2PEM - chains A and B of the 3 polymer chains in the assembly; structure by X-ray diffraction, 2.95 A resolution.

== Chain A (and B) ==
Protein: ORF134
Source organism: Synechococcus sp
Notes: chain B of this document is another copy of the same molecule, construct and numbering; everything in this record applies to it too
Reference sequence: Q44177 (Q44177_SYNP2); residue numbers follow UniProt; this construct covers 1-134
Sequence (134 residues; each row starts with the number of its first residue):
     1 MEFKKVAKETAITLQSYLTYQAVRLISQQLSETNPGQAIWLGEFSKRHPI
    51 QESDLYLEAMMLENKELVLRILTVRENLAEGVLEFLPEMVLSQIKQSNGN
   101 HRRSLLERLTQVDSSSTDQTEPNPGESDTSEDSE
Unresolved in the structure: 1, 112-134 (chain B: 112-134)
Reported in the primary citation:
  - self-association interface (contacts with another copy of this molecule); pairs are residue here / residue on that copy: Asn98-Leu72 (backbone contact), Asn98-Arg75, Asn98-Glu76
  - contacts within the chain: Thr13-Tyr17
  - mutagenesis - Y17A: decreased binding to RbcL8
  - mutagenesis - Q29A: abolished binding to RbcL8
  - binding site for RbcL: Thr13, Tyr17, Tyr20, Arg24, Ile50, Gln51

== Interface between chain A and chain B ==
Contacting residue pairs (94):
  Phe3(A) - Leu78(B)  hydrophobic
  Phe3(A) - Gly81(B)
  Phe3(A) - Val82(B)
  Val6(A) - Gln21(B)
  Val6(A) - Val82(B)  hydrophobic
  Ala7(A) - Val82(B)
  Ala7(A) - Met89(B)
  Lys8(A) - Met89(B)
  Glu9(A) - Tyr17(B)  hydrogen bond (backbone-side chain)
  Glu9(A) - Gln21(B)
  Thr10(A) - Leu14(B)
  Thr10(A) - Tyr17(B)
  Thr10(A) - Leu86(B)
  Ala11(A) - Met89(B)  hydrophobic
  Ala11(A) - Val90(B)  hydrophobic
  Ala11(A) - Gln93(B)
  Ile12(A) - Gln93(B)
  Thr13(A) - Tyr17(B)  hydrogen bond
  Leu14(A) - Thr10(B)
  Leu14(A) - Leu14(B)  hydrophobic
  Leu14(A) - Val90(B)  hydrophobic
  Gln15(A) - Gln93(B)  hydrogen bond
  Gln15(A) - Ile94(B)
  Gln15(A) - Ser97(B)
  Tyr17(A) - Glu9(B)
  Tyr17(A) - Thr10(B)
  Tyr17(A) - Thr13(B)  hydrogen bond
  Gln21(A) - Val6(B)
  Gln21(A) - Glu9(B)  hydrogen bond
  Arg24(A) - Glu9(B)  salt bridge
  Asp54(A) - Ser97(B)  hydrogen bond
  Asp54(A) - His101(B)  salt bridge
  Met61(A) - Ser104(B)
  Met61(A) - Leu105(B)  hydrophobic
  Met61(A) - Arg108(B)
  Leu62(A) - Arg108(B)
  Lys65(A) - Leu105(B)
  Val68(A) - Leu105(B)  hydrophobic
  Leu69(A) - Arg102(B)
  Leu69(A) - Leu105(B)  hydrophobic
  Leu72(A) - Asn98(B)  hydrogen bond (backbone-side chain)
  Leu72(A) - His101(B)
  Leu72(A) - Arg102(B)
  Thr73(A) - Arg102(B)  hydrogen bond
  Arg75(A) - Ile94(B)
  Arg75(A) - Ser97(B)
  Arg75(A) - Asn98(B)  hydrogen bond
  Glu76(A) - Ile94(B)
  Glu76(A) - Lys95(B)  salt bridge
  Glu76(A) - Asn98(B)  hydrogen bond
  Leu78(A) - Phe3(B)  hydrophobic
  Ala79(A) - Ile94(B)  hydrophobic
  Glu80(A) - Lys95(B)  salt bridge
  Gly81(A) - Phe3(B)
  Val82(A) - Phe3(B)
  Val82(A) - Ala7(B)  hydrophobic
  Leu83(A) - Pro87(B)
  Leu83(A) - Val90(B)  hydrophobic
  Leu83(A) - Leu91(B)
  Phe85(A) - Lys4(B)
  Leu86(A) - Thr10(B)
  Leu86(A) - Leu14(B)  hydrophobic
  Pro87(A) - Leu83(B)
  Val90(A) - Ala11(B)
  Val90(A) - Leu14(B)  hydrophobic
  Val90(A) - Leu83(B)  hydrophobic
  Leu91(A) - Glu80(B)
  Leu91(A) - Leu83(B)
  Gln93(A) - Ala11(B)
  Gln93(A) - Ile12(B)
  Gln93(A) - Gln15(B)  hydrogen bond
  Ile94(A) - Gln15(B)
  Ile94(A) - Arg75(B)
  Ile94(A) - Glu76(B)
  Ile94(A) - Ala79(B)  hydrophobic
  Lys95(A) - Glu76(B)
  Ser97(A) - Gln15(B)
  Ser97(A) - Asp54(B)  hydrogen bond
  Ser97(A) - Arg75(B)  hydrogen bond
  Asn98(A) - Leu72(B)  hydrogen bond (side chain-backbone)
  Asn98(A) - Arg75(B)  hydrogen bond
  Asn98(A) - Glu76(B)  hydrogen bond
  His101(A) - Asp54(B)  salt bridge
  His101(A) - Leu57(B)
  His101(A) - Leu72(B)
  Arg102(A) - Leu69(B)
  Arg102(A) - Leu72(B)
  Arg102(A) - Thr73(B)  hydrogen bond
  Ser104(A) - Met61(B)
  Leu105(A) - Met61(B)  hydrophobic
  Leu105(A) - Lys65(B)
  Arg108(A) - Met61(B)
  Arg108(A) - Leu62(B)
  Leu109(A) - Lys65(B)
Other interface residues (no listed pair), chain A (52 interface residues in all): Leu18, Leu25, Leu57, Glu58, Glu84, Met89
Other interface residues (no listed pair), chain B (50 interface residues in all): Leu18, Glu58, Val68, Asn77, Glu84, Leu109

== Summary ==
52 residues of chain A face 50 of chain B across their interface, with 17 hydrogen bonds and 5 salt bridges.
Polar contacts include Arg24(A)-Glu9(B), Asp54(A)-His101(B) and Glu76(A)-Lys95(B). From the paper: a binding
site for RbcL at Thr13(A), Tyr17(A) and Tyr20(A) among others; Y17A of chain A reduces binding to RbcL8.
Both chains are ORF134 (Synechococcus sp). Entry 2PEM (Crystal structure of RbcX in complex with substrate)
was determined by X-ray diffraction.
